7JZV - chains X and p of the 12 polymer chains in the assembly; structure by electron microscopy, 3.90 A resolution.

Chain X:
Molecule: Widom 601 153-bp
From: synthetic construct
Sequence (153 nucleotides; row label = number of the first residue in the row; numbers below 1 keep their minus sign (DA-6 is residue -6)):
    -6 ATCACAGGAT GTATATATCT GACACGTGCC TGGAGACTAG GGAGTAATCC CCTTGGCGGT
    54 TAAAACGCGG GGGACAGCGC GTACGTGCGT TTAAGCGGTG CTAGAGCTGT CTACGACCAA
   114 TTGAGCGGCC TCGGCACCGG GATTCTCCAG GAT
Unresolved in the structure: -6 to 0, 140-146

Chain p:
Protein: Histone H3.2
From: Homo sapiens
UniProtKB: Q71DI3 (H32_HUMAN); residues 1-135 here correspond to UniProt positions 2-136 (UniProt number = residue number + 1)
Amino-acid sequence (135 residues; row label = number of the first residue in the row):
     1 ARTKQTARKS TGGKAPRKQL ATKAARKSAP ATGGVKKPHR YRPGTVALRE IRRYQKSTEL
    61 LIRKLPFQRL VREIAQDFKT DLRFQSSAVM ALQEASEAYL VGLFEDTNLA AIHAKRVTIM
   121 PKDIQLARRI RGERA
Unresolved in the structure: 1-44, 135
Sequence notes: engineered mutation Ala110 (Cys111 in Q71DI3)
UniProt features mapped onto this chain:
  - modified residue: Arg2 (Asymmetric dimethylarginine), Thr3 (Phosphothreonine), Lys4 (Allysine), Gln5 (5-glutamyl dopamine), Thr6 (Phosphothreonine), Arg8 (Citrulline), Lys9 (N6,N6,N6-trimethyllysine), Ser10 (ADP-ribosylserine), Thr11 (Phosphothreonine), Lys14 (N6-(2-hydroxyisobutyryl)lysine), Arg17 (Asymmetric dimethylarginine), Lys18 (N6-(2-hydroxyisobutyryl)lysine), Lys23 (N6-(2-hydroxyisobutyryl)lysine), Arg26 (Citrulline), Lys27 (N6,N6,N6-trimethyllysine), Ser28 (ADP-ribosylserine), Lys36 (N6,N6,N6-trimethyllysine), Lys37 (N6-methyllysine), Tyr41 (Phosphotyrosine), Lys56 (N6,N6,N6-trimethyllysine) and 8 more in UniProt
  - lipidation: Lys18 (N6-decanoyllysine)
What the authors report for this chain:
  - mutagenesis - K79A: decreased catalytic activity
  - mutagenesis - K79A: increased catalytic activity on Ring1b/Bmi1
  - post-translational modification sites: Lys79 (citing earlier work)

How chain X and chain p interact:
Residue-residue contacts - 16 pairs, chain X then chain p:
  DG4(X) with Arg49(p), hydrogen bond to the phosphate
  DT5(X) with Arg49(p), salt bridge to the phosphate
  DA6(X) with Lys56(p), salt bridge to the phosphate
  DT79(X) with Thr45(p), phosphate contact; Val46(p), hydrogen bond to the phosphate; Ala47(p), phosphate contact
  DG80(X) with Val46(p), phosphate contact
  DA87(X) with Arg63(p), phosphate contact; Leu65(p), phosphate contact; Pro66(p), sugar contact; Arg69(p), salt bridge to the phosphate
  DG88(X) with Arg63(p), salt bridge to the phosphate; Lys64(p), hydrogen bond to the phosphate; Leu65(p), hydrogen bond to the phosphate
  DA96(X) with Arg83(p), hydrogen bond to the phosphate
  DG97(X) with Arg83(p), salt bridge to the phosphate
Also at the interface, not in a pair above, chain X (10 interface residues in all): DC68
Also at the interface, not in a pair above, chain p (12 interface residues in all): Lys115

Summary:
10 residues of chain X and 12 residues of chain p are in contact, with 5 hydrogen bonds and 5 salt bridges.
Polar pairs include DG4(X)-Arg49(p), DT79(X)-Val46(p) and DG88(X)-Lys64(p). The paper reports that K79A of
chain p reduces catalytic activity; a modification site at Lys79(p).
Here chain X is Widom 601 153-bp (synthetic construct) and chain p is Histone H3.2 (Homo sapiens). Entry 7JZV
(Cryo-EM structure of the BRCA1-UbcH5c/BARD1 E3-E2 module bound to a nucleosome) was determined by electron
microscopy.
